Entry 7ELM (electron microscopy, 2.88 A resolution); this record covers chains H and J of the 22 polymer chains in the assembly.

Chain H:
Protein: CRISPR-associated protein Csy3
Source organism: Pseudomonas aeruginosa
Reference sequence: A0A659BSG0 (A0A659BSG0_PSEAI); numbering as in UniProt (aligned over 1-342)
Sequence (342 residues; each row starts with the number of its first residue):
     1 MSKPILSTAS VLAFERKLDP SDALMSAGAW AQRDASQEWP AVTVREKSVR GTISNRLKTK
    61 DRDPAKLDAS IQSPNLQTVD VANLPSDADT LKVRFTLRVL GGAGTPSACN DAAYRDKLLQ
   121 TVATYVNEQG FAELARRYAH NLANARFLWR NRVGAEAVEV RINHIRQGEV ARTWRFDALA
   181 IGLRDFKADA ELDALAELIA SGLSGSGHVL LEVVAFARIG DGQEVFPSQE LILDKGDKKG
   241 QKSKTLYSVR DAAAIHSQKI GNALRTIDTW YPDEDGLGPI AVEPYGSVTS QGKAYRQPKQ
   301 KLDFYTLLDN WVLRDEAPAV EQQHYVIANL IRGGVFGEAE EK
Not modelled in the structure: 1-6, 339-342

Chain J:
Molecule: 60-nt RNA strand
Source organism: Pseudomonas aeruginosa
Sequence (60 nucleotides; numbered 1 to 60; the number before each row is that of its first residue):
     1 CUAAGAAAUU CACGGCGGGC UUGAUGUCCG CGUCUACCUG GUUCACUGCC GUGUAGGCAG

Chain H / chain J interface:
Residue-residue contacts - 42 pairs, chain H then chain J:
  Val-11(H) / G5(J)  base contact
  Ala-13(H) / G5(J)  sugar contact
  Phe-14(H) / G5(J)  hydrogen bond to the sugar
  Phe-14(H) / A6(J)  sugar contact
  Glu-15(H) / G5(J)  phosphate contact
  Glu-15(H) / A6(J)  phosphate contact
  Arg-16(H) / A6(J)  salt bridge to the phosphate
  Arg-16(H) / A7(J)  salt bridge to the phosphate
  Ser-48(H) / G15(J)  phosphate contact
  Val-49(H) / G15(J)  phosphate contact
  Arg-50(H) / C13(J)  hydrogen bond to the sugar
  Arg-50(H) / G14(J)  hydrogen bond to the sugar
  Arg-50(H) / G15(J)  hydrogen bond to the phosphate
  Gly-51(H) / C13(J)  base contact
  Pro-74(H) / G15(J)  base contact
  Leu-76(H) / G15(J)  base contact
  Gln-77(H) / C13(J)  base contact
  Ala-108(H) / A4(J)  base contact
  Trp-149(H) / A8(J)  base contact
  Arg-150(H) / C11(J)  salt bridge to the phosphate
  Arg-150(H) / A12(J)  salt bridge to the phosphate
  Gln-229(H) / U9(J)  hydrogen bond to the sugar
  Gln-229(H) / U10(J)  hydrogen bond to the sugar
  Glu-230(H) / U9(J)  base contact
  Leu-231(H) / U9(J)  base contact
  His-256(H) / U9(J)  salt bridge to the phosphate
  Gln-258(H) / A8(J)  sugar contact
  Gln-258(H) / U9(J)  hydrogen bond to the phosphate
  Lys-259(H) / A8(J)  sugar contact
  Lys-259(H) / U10(J)  salt bridge to the phosphate
  Asn-262(H) / A8(J)  hydrogen bond to the phosphate
  Arg-265(H) / A7(J)  sugar contact
  Arg-265(H) / A8(J)  salt bridge to the phosphate
  Thr-289(H) / A8(J)  hydrogen bond to the base
  Ser-290(H) / A8(J)  base contact
  Arg-332(H) / A6(J)  hydrogen bond to the sugar
  Arg-332(H) / A7(J)  sugar contact
  Gly-333(H) / A6(J)  sugar contact
  Gly-334(H) / G5(J)  sugar contact
  Gly-334(H) / A6(J)  sugar contact
  Val-335(H) / G5(J)  base contact
  Val-335(H) / A6(J)  base contact
Also at the interface, not in a pair above, chain H (34 interface residues in all): Thr-52, Val-79, Ser-228, Ile-232, Val-288
Also at the interface, not in a pair above, chain J (13 interface residues in all): C16

In short:
Chain H and chain J form an interface of 34 and 13 residues respectively; the contacts include 10 hydrogen
bonds and 7 salt bridges. Polar pairs include Thr-289(H)/A8(J), Phe-14(H)/G5(J) and Arg-50(H)/C13(J).
Here chain H is CRISPR-associated protein Csy3 and chain J is a 60-nt RNA strand, both from Pseudomonas
aeruginosa. Entry 7ELM (Structure of Csy-AcrIF24) was determined by electron microscopy together with 7ELN and
7WE6 from the same study.
